8VBC - chains A and B of the 3 polymer chains in the assembly; structure by electron microscopy, 2.80 A resolution.

== Chain A ==
Name: HIV-1 reverse transcriptase/ribonuclease H P66 subunit
Organism: Human immunodeficiency virus 1
UniProtKB: P03366 (POL_HV1B1); residues 1-555 here correspond to UniProt positions 600-1154 (UniProt number = residue number + 599)
Amino-acid sequence (557 residues; row label = number of the first residue in the row; numbers below 1 keep their minus sign (Met-1 is residue -1)):
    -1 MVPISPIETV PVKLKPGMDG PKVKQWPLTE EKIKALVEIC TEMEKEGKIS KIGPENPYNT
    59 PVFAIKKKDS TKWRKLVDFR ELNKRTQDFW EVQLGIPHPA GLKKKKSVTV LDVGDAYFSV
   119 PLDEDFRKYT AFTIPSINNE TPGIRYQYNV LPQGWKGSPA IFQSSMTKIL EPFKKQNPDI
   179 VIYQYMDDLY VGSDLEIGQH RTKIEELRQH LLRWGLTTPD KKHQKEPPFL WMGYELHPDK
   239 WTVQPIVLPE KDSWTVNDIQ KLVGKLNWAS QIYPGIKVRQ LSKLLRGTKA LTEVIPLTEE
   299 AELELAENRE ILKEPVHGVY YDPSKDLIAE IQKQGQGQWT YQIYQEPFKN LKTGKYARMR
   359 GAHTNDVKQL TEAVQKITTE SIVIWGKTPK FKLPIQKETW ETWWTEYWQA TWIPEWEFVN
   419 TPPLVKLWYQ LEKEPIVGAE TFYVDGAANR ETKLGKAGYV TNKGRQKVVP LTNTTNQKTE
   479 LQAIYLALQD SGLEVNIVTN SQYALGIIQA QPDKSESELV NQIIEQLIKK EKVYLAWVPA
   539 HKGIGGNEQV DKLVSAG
Not modelled in the structure: -1 to 0, 539-555
Sequence notes: expression tag (-1 to 0); engineered mutation Ser280 (Cys879 in P03366), Asn498 (Asp1097 in P03366)
UniProt features mapped onto this chain:
  - region: Phe227 to His235 (RT 'primer grip')
  - motif: Trp398 to Trp414 (Tryptophan repeat motif)
  - binding site (Mg(2+)): Asp110, Asp185, Asp186, Asp443, Glu478, Asp549
  - site: Trp401 (Essential for RT p66/p51 heterodimerization), Trp414 (Essential for RT p66/p51 heterodimerization), Phe440, Tyr441 (Cleavage)
Bound ions: Mg2+: Asp110, Val111, Asp185 (together with 2'-deoxyadenosine 5'-triphosphate)
Small-molecule neighbours: 2'-deoxyadenosine 5'-triphosphate (DTP): Ile63, Lys65, Ser68, Lys70, Arg72, Leu74, Asp110, Val111, Gly112, Asp113, Ala114, Tyr115, Gln151, Met184, Asp185, Lys220
Reported in the primary citation:
  - binding site for 2'-deoxyadenosine 5'-triphosphate: Lys220
  - catalytic residues: Lys220 (proposed by the authors, not directly observed)
  - mutagenesis - K220L, K220M: decreased catalytic activity on 2'-deoxyadenosine 5'-triphosphate
  - mutagenesis - K220L, K220M: unchanged binding to 2'-deoxyadenosine 5'-triphosphate
  - mutagenesis - K220L, K220M: decreased growth

== Chain B ==
Name: HIV-1 reverse transcriptase P51 subunit
Organism: Human immunodeficiency virus 1
UniProtKB: P03366 (POL_HV1B1); residues 1-428 here correspond to UniProt positions 600-1027 (UniProt number = residue number + 599)
Amino-acid sequence (444 residues; row label = number of the first residue in the row; numbers below 1 keep their minus sign (Met-15 is residue -15)):
   -15 MAHHHHHHAL EVLFQGPISP IETVPVKLKP GMDGPKVKQW PLTEEKIKAL VEICTEMEKE
    45 GKISKIGPEN PYNTPVFAIK KKDSTKWRKL VDFRELNKRT QDFWEVQLGI PHPAGLKKKK
   105 SVTVLDVGDA YFSVPLDEDF RKYTAFTIPS INNETPGIRY QYNVLPQGWK GSPAIFQSSM
   165 TKILEPFKKQ NPDIVIYQYM DDLYVGSDLE IGQHRTKIEE LRQHLLRWGL TTPDKKHQKE
   225 PPFLWMGYEL HPDKWTVQPI VLPEKDSWTV NDIQKLVGKL NWASQIYPGI KVRQLCKLLR
   285 GTKALTEVIP LTEEAELELA ENREILKEPV HGVYYDPSKD LIAEIQKQGQ GQWTYQIYQE
   345 PFKNLKTGKY ARMRGAHTND VKQLTEAVQK ITTESIVIWG KTPKFKLPIQ KETWETWWTE
   405 YWQATWIPEW EFVNTPPLVK LWYQ
Not modelled in the structure: -15 to 6, 87-97, 214-254, 291-314, 428
Sequence notes: expression tag (-15 to 0)
UniProt features mapped onto this chain:
  - region: Phe227 to His235 (RT 'primer grip')
  - motif: Trp398 to Trp414 (Tryptophan repeat motif)
  - binding site (Mg(2+)): Asp110, Asp185, Asp186
  - site (Essential for RT p66/p51 heterodimerization): Trp401, Trp414

== Chain A / chain B interface ==
Contacting residue pairs (94):
  Val8(A) with Glu53(B)
  Gln85(A) with Glu53(B)
  Asp86(A) with Pro55(B)
  Phe87(A) with Pro52(B); Glu53(B)
  Trp88(A) with Lys20(B); Val21(B); Lys22(B); Pro52(B), hydrogen bond (backbone-backbone); Asn54(B); Pro55(B); Asn57(B); Arg143(B)
  Val90(A) with Gly141(B), hydrogen bond (backbone-backbone)
  Gln91(A) with Pro140(B)
  Leu92(A) with Thr131(B); Asn137(B)
  Gly93(A) with Asn137(B)
  Pro95(A) with Asn136(B); Asn137(B)
  His96(A) with Asn136(B), hydrogen bond (backbone-side chain)
  Gly99(A) with Asn136(B)
  Ala158(A) with Pro52(B)
  Ser162(A) with Pro52(B)
  Lys172(A) with Thr139(B)
  Ile180(A) with Glu138(B)
  Tyr181(A) with Asn136(B), hydrogen bond; Glu138(B)
  Gln182(A) with Glu138(B), hydrogen bond (backbone-backbone); Thr139(B); Pro140(B)
  Arg358(A) with Gln394(B), hydrogen bond; Glu396(B), salt bridge
  Gln373(A) with Glu396(B); Thr397(B); Thr400(B), hydrogen bond; Trp401(B), hydrogen bond
  Thr376(A) with Thr400(B); Trp401(B)
  Ile380(A) with Leu26(B)
  Val381(A) with Pro25(B), hydrophobic; Asn136(B), hydrogen bond (backbone-backbone)
  Ile382(A) with Ile135(B); Asn136(B)
  Trp383(A) with Glu28(B); Ile135(B)
  Gly384(A) with Thr27(B); Glu28(B)
  Lys385(A) with Glu28(B)
  Thr386(A) with Trp401(B)
  Trp398(A) with Thr362(B)
  Trp402(A) with Lys331(B); His361(B); Asp364(B)
  Thr403(A) with Gln334(B)
  Tyr405(A) with Lys331(B)
  Trp406(A) with Lys331(B); Pro420(B); Pro421(B)
  Gln407(A) with Lys331(B); Pro392(B); Gln394(B), hydrogen bond; Val417(B), hydrogen bond (side chain-backbone)
  Ala408(A) with Trp337(B), hydrophobic; Asp364(B); Pro392(B); Ile393(B)
  Thr409(A) with Asp364(B), hydrogen bond (backbone-side chain)
  Trp410(A) with Thr362(B), hydrogen bond (side chain-backbone); Asn363(B); Asp364(B); Val365(B), hydrophobic; Tyr405(B)
  Pro412(A) with Trp401(B), hydrophobic
  Pro433(A) with Asn255(B); Leu289(B)
  Val435(A) with Thr290(B)
  Thr439(A) with Leu289(B), hydrogen bond (side chain-backbone)
  Tyr441(A) with Gly285(B); Lys287(B), hydrogen bond (side chain-backbone)
  Val458(A) with Thr286(B)
  Thr459(A) with Thr286(B)
  Asn460(A) with Thr286(B); Lys287(B), hydrogen bond (side chain-backbone); Ala288(B)
  Asn494(A) with Leu289(B)
  Val496(A) with Gln258(B); Leu289(B), hydrophobic
  Tyr532(A) with Leu289(B), hydrophobic
  Ala534(A) with Gln258(B)
  Trp535(A) with Asn265(B)
  Val536(A) with Gln258(B)
  Pro537(A) with Asn265(B)
  Ala538(A) with Arg284(B)
Interface residues without a listed pair, chain A (65 interface residues in all): Pro9, Ile94, Leu100, Gln161, Thr165, Val179, Arg356, Thr377, Ile434, Gly436, Gln500, Gly504
Interface residues without a listed pair, chain B (63 interface residues in all): Glu29, Pro133, Lys259, Gly262, Leu283, Gly333, Leu368, Asn418, Thr419, Leu422, Val423, Lys424, Trp426

== In short ==
The interface between chain A and chain B involves 65 residues on one side and 63 on the other, with 16
hydrogen bonds and 1 salt bridge. Polar pairs include Arg358(A)-Glu396(B), His96(A)-Asn136(B) and
Tyr181(A)-Asn136(B). From the paper: the catalytic residue Lys220(A); K220L and K220M of chain A reduce
catalytic activity on 2'-deoxyadenosine 5'-triphosphate.
Here chain A is HIV-1 reverse transcriptase/ribonuclease H P66 subunit and chain B is HIV-1 reverse
transcriptase P51 subunit, both from Human immunodeficiency virus 1. Entry 8VBC (Kinetic intermediate states
of HIV-1 RT DNA synthesis captured by cryo-EM) was determined by electron microscopy (same publication as
8VB6, 8VB7, 8VB8, 8VB9, 8VBF, 8VBG, 8VBH and 8VBI).
